PDB entry 7LGH | electron microscopy, 8.90 A resolution (very low resolution: no residue pairs are listed; an interface is given only as per-side residue counts) | chains I and K of the 22 polymer chains in the assembly

[Chain I (and K)]
Name: Capsid protein
From: Escherichia phage Qbeta
Notes: chain K of this document is another copy of the same molecule, construct and numbering; everything in this record applies to it too
Reference sequence: P03615 (CAPSD_BPQBE); residues 0-132 here correspond to UniProt positions 1-133 (UniProt number = residue number + 1)
Amino-acid sequence (133 residues; each row starts with the number of its first residue; numbering starts at 0):
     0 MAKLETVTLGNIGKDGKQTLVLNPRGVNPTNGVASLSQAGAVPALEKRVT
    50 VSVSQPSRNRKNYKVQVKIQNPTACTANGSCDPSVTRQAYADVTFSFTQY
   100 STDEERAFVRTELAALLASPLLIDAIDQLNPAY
Not modelled in the structure: 0
Curated features (UniProtKB/Swiss-Prot):
  - site: Y89 (RNA-binding)

[Interface between chain I and chain K]
Inter-chain disulfides: C74(I)-C80(K)
At this resolution (9 A) residue pairs are not listed: 11 residues of chain I and 16 of chain K lie at the interface.

[In short]
11 residues of chain I face 16 of chain K across their interface.
Both chains are Capsid protein (Escherichia phage Qbeta). Entry 7LGH (Asymmetric unit for phage Qbeta small
prolate particle) was determined by electron microscopy together with 7LGE, 7LGF, 7LGG and 7LHD from the same
study.
